PDB entry 7YFD | electron microscopy, 3.10 A resolution | chains A and R of the 6 polymer chains in the assembly

Chain A:
Molecule: Engineered G-alpha-q
From: Homo sapiens
Sequence (361 residues; each row starts with the number of its first residue):
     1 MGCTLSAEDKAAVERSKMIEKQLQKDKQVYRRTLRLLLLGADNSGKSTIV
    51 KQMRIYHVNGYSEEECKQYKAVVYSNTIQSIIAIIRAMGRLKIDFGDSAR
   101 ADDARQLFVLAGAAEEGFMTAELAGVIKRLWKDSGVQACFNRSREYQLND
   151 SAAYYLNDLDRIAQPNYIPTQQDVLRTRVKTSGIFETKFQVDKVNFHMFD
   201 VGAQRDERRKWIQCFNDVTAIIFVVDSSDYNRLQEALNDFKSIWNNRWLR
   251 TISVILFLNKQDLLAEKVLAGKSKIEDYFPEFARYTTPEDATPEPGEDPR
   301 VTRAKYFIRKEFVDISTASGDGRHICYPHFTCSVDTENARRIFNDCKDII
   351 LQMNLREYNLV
Unresolved in the structure: 1, 59-180

Chain R:
Molecule: Histamine H4 receptor
From: Homo sapiens
UniProt: Q9H3N8 (HRH4_HUMAN); residue numbers follow UniProt; this construct covers 1-390
Sequence (548 residues; numbered 1 to 548; the number before each row is that of its first residue):
     1 MPDTNSTINLSLSTRVTLAFFMSLVAFAIMLGNALVILAFVVDKNLRHRS
    51 SYFFLNLAISDFFVGVISIPLYIPHTLFEWDFGKEICVFWLTTDYLLCTA
   101 SVYNIVLISYDRYLSVSNAVSYRTQHTGVLKIVTLMVAVWVLAFLVNGPM
   151 ILVSESWKDEGSECEPGFFSEWYILAITSFLEFVIPVILVAYFNMNIYWS
   201 LWKRDHLSRCQSHPGLTAVSSNICGHSFRGRLSSRRSLSASTEVPASFHS
   251 ERQRRKSSLMFSSRTKMNSNTIASKMGSFSQSDSVALHQREHVELLRARR
   301 LAKSLAILLGVFAVCWAPYSLFTIVLSFYSSATGPKSVWYRIAFWLQWFN
   351 SFVNPLLYPLCHKRFQKAFLKIFCIKKQPLPSQHSRSVSSVFTLEDFVGD
   401 WEQTAAYNLDQVLEQGGVSSLLQNLAVSVTPIQRIVRSGENALKIDIHVI
   451 IPYEGLSADQMAQIEEVFKVVYPVDDHHFKVILPYGTLVIDGVTPNMLNY
   501 FGRPYEGIAVFDGKKITVTGTLWNGNKIIDERLITPDGSMLFRVTINS
Unresolved in the structure: 1-11, 159-160, 205-297, 330-335, 374-548
Differences from the reference sequence: expression tag (391-548)
Curated features (UniProtKB/Swiss-Prot):
  - glycosylation (N-linked (GlcNAc...) asparagine): Asn5, Asn9
Disulfide bonds: Cys87-Cys164
Ligand contacts: 2-(1H-imidazol-5-yl)ethyl carbamimidothioate (ITF): Asp94, Tyr95, Cys98, Thr99, Asn147, Glu182, Trp316, Tyr319, Ala343, Phe344, Trp345, Gln347, Trp348
Reported in the primary citation:
  - binding site for 2-(1H-imidazol-5-yl)ethyl carbamimidothioate: Asp94, Tyr95, Cys98, Thr99, Asn147, Glu182, Trp316, Tyr319, Phe344, Gln347, Trp348
  - mutagenesis - Y319A (5.3-fold), F344A, W348A: decreased signaling in response to 2-(1H-imidazol-5-yl)ethyl carbamimidothioate
  - conformationally variable residues (side-chain flip): Trp316, Phe344, Tyr358
  - mutagenesis - F344I, W348Y: abolished signaling in response to 2-(1H-imidazol-5-yl)ethyl carbamimidothioate
  - mutagenesis - Q347G: increased signaling in response to 2-(1H-imidazol-5-yl)ethyl carbamimidothioate
  - specificity-determining residues: Phe344

Chain A / chain R interface:
Contacting residue pairs (32):
  Arg31(A) with Thr124(R); Thr127(R)
  Arg32(A) with Thr124(R)
  Leu34(A) with Thr124(R)
  Lys193(A) with Gln125(R), hydrogen bond (backbone-side chain)
  Val194(A) with Gln125(R)
  Lys347(A) with Val120(R)
  Ile350(A) with Ala119(R); Val120(R), hydrophobic; Arg123(R)
  Leu351(A) with Val116(R); Ala119(R), hydrophobic
  Asn354(A) with Ser115(R), hydrogen bond (side chain-backbone); Ala119(R); Arg123(R), hydrogen bond
  Leu355(A) with Val116(R), hydrophobic; Leu201(R), hydrophobic
  Arg356(A) with Lys363(R)
  Glu357(A) with Tyr122(R); Arg123(R), salt bridge; His362(R), salt bridge; Lys363(R), hydrogen bond (backbone-backbone)
  Tyr358(A) with Ser50(R), hydrogen bond; Asp111(R), hydrogen bond; Arg112(R); Ser115(R); Cys361(R); His362(R)
  Asn359(A) with Cys361(R), hydrogen bond (side chain-backbone); Gln366(R), hydrogen bond
  Leu360(A) with Val116(R), hydrophobic; Leu301(R), hydrophobic
Interface residues without a listed pair, chain A (18 interface residues in all): Gln28, Met353, Val361
Interface residues without a listed pair, chain R (23 interface residues in all): His48, Phe54, His126, Ile197, Arg364

Overview:
18 residues of chain A face 23 of chain R across their interface, with 8 hydrogen bonds and 2 salt bridges.
Among the polar pairs are Glu357(A)-Arg123(R), Glu357(A)-His362(R) and Lys193(A)-Gln125(R). The paper reports
a binding site for 2-(1H-imidazol-5-yl)ethyl carbamimidothioate at Asp94(R), Tyr95(R) and Cys98(R) among
others; Y319A, F344A and W348A of chain R reduce signaling in response to 2-(1H-imidazol-5-yl)ethyl
carbamimidothioate; 6 substitutions were tested in all.
Chain A is Engineered G-alpha-q and chain R is Histamine H4 receptor, both from Homo sapiens; the structure,
Cryo-EM structure of the imetit-bound histamine H4 receptor and Gq complex, was determined by electron
microscopy, deposited together with 7YFC.
